Entry 2XB8 (X-ray diffraction, 2.40 A resolution); this record covers chain A.

Chain A:
Molecule: 3-dehydroquinate dehydratase
Organism: Mycobacterium tuberculosis
Notes: EC 4.2.1.10
UniProt: P0A4Z6 (AROQ_MYCTU); residues 1-146 here correspond to UniProt positions 2-147 (UniProt number = residue number + 1)
Chain sequence (146 residues; each row starts with the number of its first residue):
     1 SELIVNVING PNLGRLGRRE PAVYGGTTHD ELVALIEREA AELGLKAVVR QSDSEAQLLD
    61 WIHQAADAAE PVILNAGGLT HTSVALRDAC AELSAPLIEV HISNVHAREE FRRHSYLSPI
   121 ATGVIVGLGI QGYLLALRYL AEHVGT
Disordered / not traced: 1-2, 144-146
Small-molecule neighbours: compound (XNW; (1R,2R,4S,5R)-1,4,5-trihydroxy-2-(4-methoxybenzyl)-3-oxocyclohexanecarboxylic acid): Pro11, Asn12, Leu13, Arg15, Leu16, Arg19, Tyr24, Asn75, Gly77, Gly78, His81, Val84, Asp88, Glu92, Val100, His101, Ile102, Ser103, Val105, Arg108, Arg112
Reported in the primary citation:
  - conformationally variable residues (order/disorder transition, side-chain flip): Leu3, Gly17, Arg18, Arg19, Glu20 to Gly25, Gly26
  - binding site for compound: Asn12, Leu13, Arg15, Leu16, Tyr24
  - catalytic residues: Arg19, Tyr24 (citing earlier work)
  - contacts within the chain: Tyr24-Arg108
  - self-association interface (contacts with another copy of this molecule); pairs are residue here / residue on that copy: Tyr24-Asp88 (water-mediated contact)
  - catalytic residues: Arg108 (from molecular simulation)

In short:
Bound to chain A: compound. From the paper: catalytic residues Arg19, Tyr24 and Arg108; a binding site for
compound at Asn12, Leu13 and Arg15 among others.
Chain A is 3-dehydroquinate dehydratase (Mycobacterium tuberculosis); the structure, Structure of
Mycobacterium tuberculosis type II dehydroquinase in complex with inhibitor compound
(2R)-2-(4-methoxybenzyl)-3- dehydroquinic acid, was determined by X-ray diffraction (same publication as
2XB9).
